PDB entry 6FWZ | X-ray diffraction, 3.10 A resolution | chain A

# Chain A
Molecule: UDP-N-acetylglucosamine--dolichyl-phosphate N-acetylglucosaminephosphotransferase
From: Homo sapiens
Notes: EC 2.7.8.15
UniProtKB: Q9H3H5 (GPT_HUMAN); numbering as in UniProt (aligned over 1-408)
Sequence (409 residues; row label = number of the first residue in the row; numbering starts at 0):
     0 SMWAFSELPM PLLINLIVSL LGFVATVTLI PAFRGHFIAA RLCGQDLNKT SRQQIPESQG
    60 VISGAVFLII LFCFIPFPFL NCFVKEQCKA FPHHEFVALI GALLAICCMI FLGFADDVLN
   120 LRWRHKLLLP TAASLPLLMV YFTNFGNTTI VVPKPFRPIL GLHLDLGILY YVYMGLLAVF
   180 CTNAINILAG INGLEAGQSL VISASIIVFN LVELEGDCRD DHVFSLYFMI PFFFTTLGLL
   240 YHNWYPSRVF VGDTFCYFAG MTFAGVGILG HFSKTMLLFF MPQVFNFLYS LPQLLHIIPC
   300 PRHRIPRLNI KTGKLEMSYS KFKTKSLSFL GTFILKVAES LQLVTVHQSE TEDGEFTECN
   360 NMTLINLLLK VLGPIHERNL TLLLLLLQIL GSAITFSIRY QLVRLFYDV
Unresolved in the structure: 0-6, 80-90, 152-161, 401-408
Construct notes: expression tag (0); engineered mutation Gly-264 (Val in Q9H3H5)
Ion coordination: Mg2+: Asn-185, Asp-252 (together with uridine-diphosphate-N-acetylglucosamine)
Ligand contacts:
  - P6L ((2S)-3-{[{[(2S)-2,3-dihydroxypropyl]oxy}(hydroxy)phosphoryl]oxy}-2-[(6E)-hexadec-6-enoyloxy]propyl (8E)-octadec-8-enoate): Leu-199, Val-200, Ala-203, Ser-204, Val-207, Leu-239, Trp-243, Tyr-244, Arg-377, Leu-381, Ile-388, Ser-391, Phe-395
  - uridine-diphosphate-N-acetylglucosamine (UD1): Gly-43, Gln-44, Asp-45, Leu-46, Asn-47, Glu-56, Lys-125, Asn-185, Ile-186, Ala-188, Gly-189, Ile-190, Asn-191, Glu-194, Ser-246, Phe-249, Asp-252, Leu-293, Arg-301, His-302, Arg-303, Ile-304
Swiss-Prot annotation at these positions:
  - binding site (UDP-N-acetyl-alpha-D-glucosamine): Gln-44 to Leu-46, Glu-56, Asn-191, Arg-301 to Arg-303
  - binding site (tunicamycin A1): Leu-46, Asn-119, Asn-185, Asp-252, Arg-303
  - binding site (dolichyl phosphate): Lys-125, Val-178 to Ile-186
  - binding site (Mg(2+)): Asn-185, Asp-252
  - glycosylation: Asn-146 (N-linked (GlcNAc...) asparagine)
  - natural variant: Met-9 (M9I: In a breast cancer sample), Met-108 (M108I: In CMS13), Val-117 (V117I: In CMS13), Leu-120 (L120M: In CMS13), Gly-160 (G160S: In CMS13), Tyr-170 (Y170C: In CDG1J), Gly-192 (G192S: In CMS13), Gly-264 (V264G: In CMS13; this construct carries the variant)
  - mutagenesis: Pro-30 (P30S: Mildly reduced UDP-N-acetylglucosamine-dolichyl-phosphate N-acetylglucosaminephosphotransferase activity), Ile-69 (I69N: No significant effect on UDP-N-acetylglucosamine-dolichyl-phosphate N-acetylglucosaminephosphotransferase activity), Leu-103 (L103F: Impairs protein stability), Ala-114 (A114G: No significant effect on UDP-N-acetylglucosamine-dolichyl-phosphate N-acetylglucosaminephosphotransferase activity), Asp-115 (D115A/N: Strongly reduced UDP-N-acetylglucosamine-dolichyl-phosphate N-acetylglucosaminephosphotransferase activity ...), Asp-116 (D116A/N: Strongly reduced UDP-N-acetylglucosamine-dolichyl-phosphate N-acetylglucosaminephosphotransferase activity), Trp-122 (W122A: Strongly reduced UDP-N-acetylglucosamine-dolichyl-phosphate N-acetylglucosaminephosphotransferase activity), Lys-125 (K125A/E/N: Loss of UDP-N-acetylglucosamine-dolichyl-phosphate N-acetylglucosaminephosphotransferase activity), Leu-168 (L168P: Strongly reduced UDP-N-acetylglucosamine-dolichyl-phosphate N-acetylglucosaminephosphotransferase activity), Asn-182 (N182A: Loss of UDP-N-acetylglucosamine-dolichyl-phosphate N-acetylglucosaminephosphotransferase activity), Asn-185 (N185A/D: Loss of UDP-N-acetylglucosamine-dolichyl-phosphate N-acetylglucosaminephosphotransferase activity), Asp-252 (D252A: Reduces binding to inhibitor. Nearly abolishes UDP-N-acetylglucosamine-dolichyl-phosphate N-acetylglucosaminephosphotransferase activity), 4 further mutagenesis entries in UniProt
Reported in the primary citation:
  - binding site for uridine-diphosphate-N-acetylglucosamine: Gln-44, Leu-46, Glu-56, Lys-125, Gly-189, Asn-191, Phe-249, Arg-301, His-302, Arg-303
  - Mg2+ coordination: Asn-185, Asp-252
  - contacts within the chain: Asp-115/Lys-125 (hydrogen bond), Asp-115/Tyr-256 (hydrogen bond), Ser-57/Asp-116 (hydrogen bond), Asp-116/Thr-253 (hydrogen bond)
  - mutagenesis - D115A, D115E, D115N, D116A, D116E, D116N, D252A: decreased catalytic activity
  - conformationally variable residues (loop rearrangement): Phe-286 to Ile-304
  - catalytic residues: Lys-125, Asn-185, Arg-301 (proposed by the authors, not directly observed)
  - mutagenesis - K125A, K125E, K125Q, N185A, N185D: abolished catalytic activity
  - catalytic residues: Asp-252, His-302
  - mutagenesis - D252N (5-fold): increased catalytic activity
  - disease-associated variants - R301C, R301H: decreased binding to uridine-diphosphate-N-acetylglucosamine
  - mutagenesis - L103F: decreased stability
  - disease-associated variants - I29F, R218W: decreased stability
  - disease-associated variants - P30S, M108I, V117I, L120M, L168P, Y170C, G192S, R301C, R301H: decreased catalytic activity
  - disease-associated variants - G160S, V264G (2.5-fold): increased catalytic activity
  - disease-associated variants - I69N, A114G, L385R: unchanged catalytic activity
  - disease-associated variants - V264G: unchanged stability

# Summary
Chain A binds uridine-diphosphate-N-acetylglucosamine and compound P6L. Asn-185 and Asp-252 coordinate Mg2+.
UniProt lists 8 UDP-N-acetyl-alpha-D-glucosamine-binding residues, 5 tunicamycin A1-binding residues, 10
dolichyl phosphate-binding residues and Mg2+-binding residues Asn-185 and Asp-252. The paper reports catalytic
residues Lys-125, Asn-185 and Arg-301 among others; D115A, D115E and D115N, among others, reduce catalytic
activity; 30 substitutions were tested in all.
Chain A is UDP-N-acetylglucosamine--dolichyl-phosphate N-acetylglucosaminephosphotransferase (Homo sapiens);
the structure, Crystal structure of human UDP-N-acetylglucosamine-dolichyl-phosphate
N-acetylglucosaminephosphotransferase (DPAGT1) (V264G mutant) in complex with UDP-GlcNAc, was determined by
X-ray diffraction (same publication as 5O5E, 6FM9 and 5LEV).
